Entry 5A39 (X-ray diffraction, 2.80 A resolution); this record covers chains B and E of the 7 polymer chains in the assembly.

# Chain B
Molecule: DNA repair protein RAD14
Source organism: Saccharomyces cerevisiae
Notes: fragment: dna binding domain
UniProtKB: P28519 (RAD14_YEAST); residues 100-214 here correspond to UniProt positions 188-302 (UniProt number = residue number + 88)
Chain sequence (115 residues; numbered 100 to 214; the number before each row is that of its first residue):
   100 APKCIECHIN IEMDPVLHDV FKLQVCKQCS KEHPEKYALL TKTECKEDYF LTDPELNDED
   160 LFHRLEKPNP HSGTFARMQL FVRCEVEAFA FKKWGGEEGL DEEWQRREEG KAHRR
Metal / ion sites: Zn2+: Cys103, Cys106, Cys125, Cys128
Curated features (UniProtKB/Swiss-Prot):
  - zinc finger: Cys103 to Cys128
  - binding site (Zn(2+)): Cys103, Cys106, Cys125, Cys128
What the authors report for this chain:
  - binding site for the 15-nt DNA strand: Thr151, Phe174, Arg206
  - binding site for the 15-nt DNA strand: His170

# Chain E
Molecule: 13-nt DNA strand
Source organism: Saccharomyces cerevisiae
Sequence (13 nucleotides; row label = number of the first residue in the row):
     2 TGATGACCGT AGA
Small-molecule neighbours:
  - Cisplatin (CPT), molecule 1: DG6, DA7, DC8, DC9
  - Cisplatin (CPT), molecule 2: DA7, DC8, DC9, DG10

# How chain B and chain E interact
Pairs across the interface - 16 pairs, chain B then chain E:
  Thr140(B) with DT2(E), sugar contact; DG3(E), phosphate contact
  Lys141(B) with DG3(E), hydrogen bond to the phosphate; DA4(E), salt bridge to the phosphate
  Thr142(B) with DT2(E), sugar contact; DG3(E), hydrogen bond to the phosphate
  Asp152(B) with DT5(E), base contact
  Asn168(B) with DT2(E), hydrogen bond to the base
  His170(B) with DT2(E), salt bridge to the phosphate
  Ala175(B) with DG3(E), phosphate contact; DA4(E), sugar contact
  Arg176(B) with DG3(E), sugar contact
  Met177(B) with DT2(E), phosphate contact; DG3(E), phosphate contact
  Gln178(B) with DG3(E), hydrogen bond to the phosphate; DA4(E), phosphate contact
Other interface residues (no listed pair), chain B (11 interface residues in all): Phe174

# Overview
11 residues of chain B face 4 of chain E across their interface, with 4 hydrogen bonds and 2 salt bridges.
Polar contacts include Asn168(B)-DT2(E), Lys141(B)-DG3(E) and Thr142(B)-DG3(E). Bound to chain E: Cisplatin.
From the paper: a binding site for the 15-nt DNA strand at Thr151(B), Phe174(B) and Arg206(B) among others.
Here chain B is DNA repair protein RAD14 and chain E is a 13-nt DNA strand, both from Saccharomyces
cerevisiae. Entry 5A39 (Structure of Rad14 in complex with cisplatin containing DNA) was determined by X-ray
diffraction together with 5A3D from the same study.
